9E4Y - chains A and E of the 8 polymer chains in the assembly; structure by electron microscopy, 4.30 A resolution (low resolution: residue-level contacts below are approximate; hydrogen-bond / salt-bridge calls are withheld).

== Chain A ==
Molecule: Isoform Flip of Glutamate receptor 2
Organism: Rattus norvegicus
UniProt: P19491 (GRIA2_RAT), isoform P19491-2; aligned to UniProt positions 25-835 over residues 10-820 (the alignment contains insertions or deletions, so no single offset holds)
Sequence (811 residues; numbered 10 to 820; the number before each row is that of its first residue):
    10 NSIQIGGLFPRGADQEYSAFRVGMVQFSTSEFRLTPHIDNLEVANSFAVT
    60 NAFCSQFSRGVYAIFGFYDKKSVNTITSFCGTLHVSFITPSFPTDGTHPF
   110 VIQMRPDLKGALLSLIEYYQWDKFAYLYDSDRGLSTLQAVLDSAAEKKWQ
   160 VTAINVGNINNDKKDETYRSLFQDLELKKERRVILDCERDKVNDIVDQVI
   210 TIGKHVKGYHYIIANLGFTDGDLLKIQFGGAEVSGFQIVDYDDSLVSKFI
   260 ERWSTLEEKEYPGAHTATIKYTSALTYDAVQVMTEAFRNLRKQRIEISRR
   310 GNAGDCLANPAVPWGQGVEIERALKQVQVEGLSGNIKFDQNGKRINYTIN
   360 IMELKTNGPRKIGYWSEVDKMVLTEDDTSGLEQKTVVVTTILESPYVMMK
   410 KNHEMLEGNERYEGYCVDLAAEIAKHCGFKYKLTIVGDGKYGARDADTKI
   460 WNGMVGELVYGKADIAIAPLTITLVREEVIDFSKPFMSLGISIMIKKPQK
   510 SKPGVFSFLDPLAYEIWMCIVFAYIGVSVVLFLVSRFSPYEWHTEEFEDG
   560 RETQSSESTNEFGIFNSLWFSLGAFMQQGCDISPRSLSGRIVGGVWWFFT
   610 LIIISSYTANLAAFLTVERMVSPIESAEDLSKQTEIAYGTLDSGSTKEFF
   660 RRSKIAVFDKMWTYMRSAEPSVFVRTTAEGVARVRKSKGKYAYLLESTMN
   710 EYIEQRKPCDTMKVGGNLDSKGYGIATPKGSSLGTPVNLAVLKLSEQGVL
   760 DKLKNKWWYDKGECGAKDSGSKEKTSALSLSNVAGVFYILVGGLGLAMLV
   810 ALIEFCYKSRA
Unresolved in the structure: 550-564
Sequence notes: conflict Glu241 (Asn256 in P19491), Leu382 (Val397 in P19491), Glu384 (Gly405 in P19491), Asp385 (Asn406 in P19491), Gln392 (Asn413 in P19491)
Cystine bridges: Cys63-Cys315
Glycans and other covalent adducts: cyclothiazide (CYZ) linked to Ser729
Small-molecule neighbours:
  - Memantine (377): Gln586, Ile613, Thr617
  - cyclothiazide (CYZ), molecule 1: Ile481, Pro494, Ser497, Asp728, Gly731
  - cyclothiazide (CYZ), molecule 2: Pro494, Phe495, Met496, Ser497, Leu751, Leu759, Asp760, Lys763
  - glutamic acid (GLU): Tyr450, Pro478, Leu479, Thr480, Arg485, Leu650, Gly653, Ser654, Thr655, Glu705, Lys730, Tyr732
Swiss-Prot annotation at these positions:
  - glycosylation: Asn355 (N-linked (GlcNAc...) asparagine)
What the authors report for this chain:
  - binding site for Memantine: Gln586, Ile613, Thr617
  - conformationally variable residues: Gln586
  - mutagenesis - A622T (49 +/- 5muM): unchanged binding to Memantine

== Chain E ==
Molecule: Voltage-dependent calcium channel gamma-2 subunit
Organism: Mus musculus
UniProt: O88602 (CCG2_MOUSE); residues 1002-1207 here correspond to UniProt positions 3-208 (UniProt number = residue number - 999)
Sequence (208 residues; row label = number of the first residue in the row):
  1002 LFDRGVQMLLTTVGAFAAFSLMTIAVGTDYWLYSRGVCKTKSVSENETSK
  1052 KNEEVMTHSGLWRTCCLEGNFKGLCKQIDHFPEDADYEADTAEYFLRAVR
  1102 ASSIFPILSVILLFMGGLCIAASEFYKTRHNIILSAGIFFVSAGLSNIIG
  1152 IIVYISANAGDPSKSDSKKNSYSYGWSFYFGALSFIIAEMVGVLAVHMFI
  1202 DRHKQLTG
Unresolved in the structure: 1043-1050, 1162-1169
Sequence notes: expression tag (1208-1209)
Cystine bridges: Cys1039-Cys1067, Cys1066-Cys1076
Swiss-Prot annotation at these positions:
  - glycosylation: Asn1047 (N-linked (GlcNAc...) asparagine)

== Chain A / chain E interface ==
Contacting residue pairs (18):
  Tyr523(A) - Tyr1180(E)
  Glu524(A) - Asn1171(E)
  Glu524(A) - Tyr1175(E)
  Phe531(A) - Ala1183(E)
  Phe531(A) - Phe1186(E)
  Ile534(A) - Glu1190(E)
  Gly535(A) - Glu1190(E)
  Val538(A) - Glu1190(E)
  Val538(A) - Val1194(E)
  Phe541(A) - Val1197(E)
  Leu542(A) - Ile1139(E)
  Leu542(A) - Val1142(E)
  Arg545(A) - Ile1201(E)
  Tyr549(A) - His1204(E)
  Glu566(A) - Ile1201(E)
  Glu566(A) - Lys1205(E)
  Ile573(A) - His1198(E)
  Tyr816(A) - Phe1003(E)
Interface residues without a listed pair, chain A (17 interface residues in all): Met527, Cys528, Ala532, Phe546
Interface residues without a listed pair, chain E (21 interface residues in all): Leu1135, Ile1149, Ile1152, Phe1179, Ile1187, Phe1200

== Overview ==
Chain A and chain E form an interface of 17 and 21 residues respectively. Chain A binds Memantine, glutamic
acid and cyclothiazide. Covalently linked cyclothiazide: at Ser729(A). From the paper: a binding site for
Memantine at Gln586(A), Ile613(A) and Thr617(A); A622T of chain A leaves binding to Memantine unchanged.
Here chain A is Isoform Flip of Glutamate receptor 2 (Rattus norvegicus) and chain E is Voltage-dependent
calcium channel gamma-2 subunit (Mus musculus). Entry 9E4Y (GluA2-gamma2 complex bound to memantine,
glutamate, and cyclothiazide) was determined by electron microscopy together with 9E4Z from the same study.
